Entry 5N9J (X-ray diffraction, 3.40 A resolution); this record covers chains W and Z of the 15 polymer chains in the assembly.

[Chain W]
Protein: Mediator of RNA polymerase II transcription subunit 17
From: Schizosaccharomyces pombe
UniProt: P87306 (MED17_SCHPO); residue numbers follow UniProt; this construct covers 1-545
Amino-acid sequence (545 residues; row label = number of the first residue in the row):
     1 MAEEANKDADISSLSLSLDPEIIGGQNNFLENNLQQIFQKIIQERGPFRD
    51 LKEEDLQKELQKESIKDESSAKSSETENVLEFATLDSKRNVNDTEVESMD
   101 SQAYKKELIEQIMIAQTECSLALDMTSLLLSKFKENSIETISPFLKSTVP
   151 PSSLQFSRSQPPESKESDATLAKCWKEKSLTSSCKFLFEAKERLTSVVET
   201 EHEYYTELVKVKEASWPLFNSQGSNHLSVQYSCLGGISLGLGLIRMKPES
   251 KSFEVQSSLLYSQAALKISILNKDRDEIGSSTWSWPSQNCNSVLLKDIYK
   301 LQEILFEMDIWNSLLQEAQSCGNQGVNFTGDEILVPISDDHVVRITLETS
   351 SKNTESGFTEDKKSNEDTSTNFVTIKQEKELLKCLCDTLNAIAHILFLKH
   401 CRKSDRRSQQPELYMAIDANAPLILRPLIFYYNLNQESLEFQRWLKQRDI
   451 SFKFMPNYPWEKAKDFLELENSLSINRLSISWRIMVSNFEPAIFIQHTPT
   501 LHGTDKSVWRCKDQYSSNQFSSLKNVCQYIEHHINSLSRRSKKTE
Disordered / not traced: 1-16, 30-32, 67-83, 91-98, 353-377, 407-412, 539-545

[Chain Z]
Protein: Mediator of RNA polymerase II transcription subunit 22
From: Schizosaccharomyces pombe
UniProt: O14010 (MED22_SCHPO); residues 1-136 here = UniProt positions 1-136
Amino-acid sequence (136 residues; row label = number of the first residue in the row):
     1 MSSDSFQRQLVQRTNTLNSSIDNATLTILSRFQDILDIAINEGKDKYTVA
    51 PEVYQIECHTVSMVRAVEQLLDVSRQIKSYWLTNSLSTSFPTVDYSEPDL
   101 EKVKRTLTKLQNHLLEVSLIEPEASETTEAPTVSDT
Disordered / not traced: 1-2, 122-136

[How chain W and chain Z interact]
Residue-residue contacts (85):
  D168(W) - K46(Z)  salt bridge
  L171(W) - K46(Z)
  A172(W) - N41(Z)
  A172(W) - K44(Z)
  A172(W) - K46(Z)
  A172(W) - V49(Z)
  K173(W) - N41(Z)
  W175(W) - K46(Z)
  W175(W) - A50(Z)  hydrophobic
  W175(W) - V53(Z)
  K176(W) - I38(Z)  hydrogen bond (side chain-backbone)
  K176(W) - A39(Z)
  K176(W) - I40(Z)  hydrogen bond (side chain-backbone)
  K176(W) - N41(Z)
  K176(W) - V49(Z)
  K176(W) - E52(Z)  salt bridge
  S179(W) - V53(Z)
  S179(W) - I56(Z)
  L180(W) - I56(Z)  hydrophobic
  S182(W) - E57(Z)  hydrogen bond
  S183(W) - I56(Z)
  S183(W) - T60(Z)
  F186(W) - T60(Z)
  F186(W) - V61(Z)  hydrophobic
  L187(W) - T60(Z)
  L187(W) - M63(Z)  hydrophobic
  A190(W) - V64(Z)  hydrophobic
  R193(W) - V64(Z)
  R193(W) - E68(Z)  salt bridge
  L194(W) - V67(Z)  hydrophobic
  L194(W) - E68(Z)
  V198(W) - L71(Z)  hydrophobic
  Y205(W) - R75(Z)
  Y205(W) - K78(Z)
  Y205(W) - S79(Z)
  K212(W) - W81(Z)  hydrogen bond (side chain-backbone)
  K212(W) - L82(Z)
  K212(W) - N84(Z)
  K212(W) - S87(Z)
  A214(W) - P91(Z)
  S215(W) - S89(Z)
  S215(W) - P91(Z)
  W216(W) - P91(Z)
  L218(W) - L82(Z)
  S224(W) - R75(Z)  hydrogen bond (backbone-side chain)
  L227(W) - L82(Z)  hydrophobic
  C233(W) - F90(Z)
  L234(W) - F90(Z)  hydrophobic
  Q288(W) - V93(Z)
  Y299(W) - P91(Z)
  Y299(W) - V93(Z)
  L381(W) - H113(Z)
  L385(W) - L110(Z)  hydrophobic
  T388(W) - L110(Z)
  Y431(W) - Q111(Z)  hydrogen bond (backbone-side chain)
  N435(W) - Q111(Z)  hydrogen bond (side chain-backbone)
  N435(W) - H113(Z)
  N435(W) - L115(Z)
  L439(W) - L114(Z)
  L439(W) - L115(Z)  hydrophobic
  Q442(W) - L114(Z)
  Q442(W) - L115(Z)
  Q442(W) - E116(Z)  hydrogen bond (side chain-backbone)
  K446(W) - E116(Z)  salt bridge
  F452(W) - E116(Z)
  K453(W) - S118(Z)
  F454(W) - E116(Z)
  F454(W) - V117(Z)  hydrophobic
  M455(W) - S118(Z)
  M455(W) - L119(Z)
  M455(W) - E121(Z)
  Y458(W) - Q111(Z)
  Y458(W) - N112(Z)  hydrogen bond
  W460(W) - K104(Z)  hydrogen bond (backbone-side chain)
  W460(W) - L107(Z)
  W460(W) - T108(Z)  hydrogen bond
  W460(W) - Q111(Z)
  E461(W) - K104(Z)  hydrogen bond (backbone-side chain)
  E461(W) - T108(Z)  hydrogen bond
  K462(W) - K104(Z)
  A463(W) - K104(Z)  hydrogen bond (backbone-side chain)
  K464(W) - L100(Z)
  F466(W) - P98(Z)  hydrophobic
  F466(W) - L100(Z)  hydrophobic
  R483(W) - E121(Z)  salt bridge
Also at the interface, not in a pair above, chain W (60 interface residues in all): E201, L208, P217, N220, N225, C384, L434, S438, P456, D465, L469, L473
Also at the interface, not in a pair above, chain Z (50 interface residues in all): I35, T83, V103, I120

[In short]
The interface between chain W and chain Z involves 60 residues on one side and 50 on the other; the contacts
include 14 hydrogen bonds and 5 salt bridges. Among the polar pairs are D168(W)-K46(Z), K176(W)-E52(Z) and
R193(W)-E68(Z).
Chain W is Mediator of RNA polymerase II transcription subunit 17 and chain Z is Mediator of RNA polymerase II
transcription subunit 22, both from Schizosaccharomyces pombe; the structure, Core Mediator of transcriptional
regulation, was determined by X-ray diffraction.
